Entry 8BHV (electron microscopy, 4.51 A resolution (low resolution: residue-level contacts below are approximate; hydrogen-bond / salt-bridge calls are withheld)); this record covers chains b and D of the 20 polymer chains in the assembly.

== Chain b ==
Molecule: X-ray repair cross-complementing protein 5
Source organism: Homo sapiens
Notes: EC 3.6.4.-
Reference sequence: P13010 (XRCC5_HUMAN); numbering as in UniProt (aligned over 1-732)
Sequence (732 residues; row label = number of the first residue in the row):
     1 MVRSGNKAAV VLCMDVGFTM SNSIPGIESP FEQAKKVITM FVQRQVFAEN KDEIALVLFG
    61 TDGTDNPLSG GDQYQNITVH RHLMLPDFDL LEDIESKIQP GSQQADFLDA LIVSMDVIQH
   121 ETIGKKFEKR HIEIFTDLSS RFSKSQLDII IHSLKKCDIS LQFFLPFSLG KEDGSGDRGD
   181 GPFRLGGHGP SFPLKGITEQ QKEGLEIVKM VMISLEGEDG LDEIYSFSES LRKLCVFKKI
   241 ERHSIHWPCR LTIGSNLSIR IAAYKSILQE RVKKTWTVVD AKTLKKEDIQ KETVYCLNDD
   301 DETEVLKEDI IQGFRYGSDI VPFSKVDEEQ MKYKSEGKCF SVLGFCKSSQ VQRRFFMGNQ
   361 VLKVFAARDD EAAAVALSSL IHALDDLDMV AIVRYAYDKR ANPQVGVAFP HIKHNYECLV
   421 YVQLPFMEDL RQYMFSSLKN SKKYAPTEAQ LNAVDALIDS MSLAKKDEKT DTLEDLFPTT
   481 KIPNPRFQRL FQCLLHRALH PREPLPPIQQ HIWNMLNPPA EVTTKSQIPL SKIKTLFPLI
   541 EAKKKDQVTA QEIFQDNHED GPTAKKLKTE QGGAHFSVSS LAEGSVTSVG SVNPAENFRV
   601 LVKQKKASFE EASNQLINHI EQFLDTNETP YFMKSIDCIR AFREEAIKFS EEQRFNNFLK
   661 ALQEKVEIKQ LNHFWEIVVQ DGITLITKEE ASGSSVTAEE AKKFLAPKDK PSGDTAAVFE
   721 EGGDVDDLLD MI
Unresolved in the structure: 1-7, 171-194, 298-301, 543-547, 581-592, 703-732
Swiss-Prot annotation at these positions:
  - region: Leu-138 to Leu-165 (Leucine-zipper)
  - motif: Glu-720 to Leu-728 (EEXXXDL motif)
  - modified residue: Lys-144 (N6-acetyllysine), Ser-255 (Phosphoserine), Ser-258 (Phosphoserine), Lys-265 (N6-acetyllysine), Ser-318 (Phosphoserine), Lys-332 (N6-acetyllysine), Thr-535 (Phosphothreonine), Ser-577 (Phosphoserine), Ser-579 (Phosphoserine), Ser-580 (Phosphoserine), Lys-660 (N6-acetyllysine), Lys-665 (N6-acetyllysine), Thr-715 (Phosphothreonine)
  - cross-link (Glycyl lysine isopeptide (Lys-Gly)): Lys-195 (interchain with G-Cter in SUMO2), Lys-532 (interchain with G-Cter in SUMO2), Lys-534 (interchain with G-Cter in SUMO2), Lys-566 (interchain with G-Cter in SUMO2), Lys-568 (interchain with G-Cter in SUMO2), Lys-669 (interchain with G-Cter in SUMO2), Lys-688 (interchain with G-Cter in SUMO2)
  - mutagenesis: Glu-720 to Glu-721 (Abolishes interaction with PRKDC and its recruitment to sites of DNA damage), Asp-726 to Asp-727 (Abolishes interaction with PRKDC and its recruitment to sites of DNA damage)

== Chain D ==
Molecule: 27-nt DNA strand
Sequence (27 nucleotides; row label = number of the first residue in the row):
    12 CCAAATAATA GTTTTTAGTT TATTGGG

== Interface between chain b and chain D ==
Residue-residue contacts (4):
  Arg-271(b) / DG29(D)
  Arg-271(b) / DT30(D)
  Thr-275(b) / DT30(D)
  Lys-399(b) / DT34(D)
Other interface residues (no listed pair), chain b (4 interface residues in all): Trp-276
Other interface residues (no listed pair), chain D (4 interface residues in all): DT31

== Summary ==
The chain b/chain D interface involves 4 residues from each chain. UniProt lists 4 mutagenesis sites on chain
b.
Chain b is X-ray repair cross-complementing protein 5 (Homo sapiens) and chain D is a 27-nt DNA strand; the
structure, DNA-PK XLF mediated dimer bound to PAXX, was determined by electron microscopy (same publication as
8ASC, 7ZYG, 8BH3, 8BHY and 7ZWA).
